Entry 7OBW (X-ray diffraction, 2.66 A resolution); this record covers chain AAA.

== Chain AAA ==
Protein: Ferric enterobactin receptor
Source organism: Pseudomonas aeruginosa PAO1
UniProt: Q05098 (PFEA_PSEAE); residues 1-721 here correspond to UniProt positions 26-746 (UniProt number = residue number + 25)
Chain sequence (721 residues; row label = number of the first residue in the row):
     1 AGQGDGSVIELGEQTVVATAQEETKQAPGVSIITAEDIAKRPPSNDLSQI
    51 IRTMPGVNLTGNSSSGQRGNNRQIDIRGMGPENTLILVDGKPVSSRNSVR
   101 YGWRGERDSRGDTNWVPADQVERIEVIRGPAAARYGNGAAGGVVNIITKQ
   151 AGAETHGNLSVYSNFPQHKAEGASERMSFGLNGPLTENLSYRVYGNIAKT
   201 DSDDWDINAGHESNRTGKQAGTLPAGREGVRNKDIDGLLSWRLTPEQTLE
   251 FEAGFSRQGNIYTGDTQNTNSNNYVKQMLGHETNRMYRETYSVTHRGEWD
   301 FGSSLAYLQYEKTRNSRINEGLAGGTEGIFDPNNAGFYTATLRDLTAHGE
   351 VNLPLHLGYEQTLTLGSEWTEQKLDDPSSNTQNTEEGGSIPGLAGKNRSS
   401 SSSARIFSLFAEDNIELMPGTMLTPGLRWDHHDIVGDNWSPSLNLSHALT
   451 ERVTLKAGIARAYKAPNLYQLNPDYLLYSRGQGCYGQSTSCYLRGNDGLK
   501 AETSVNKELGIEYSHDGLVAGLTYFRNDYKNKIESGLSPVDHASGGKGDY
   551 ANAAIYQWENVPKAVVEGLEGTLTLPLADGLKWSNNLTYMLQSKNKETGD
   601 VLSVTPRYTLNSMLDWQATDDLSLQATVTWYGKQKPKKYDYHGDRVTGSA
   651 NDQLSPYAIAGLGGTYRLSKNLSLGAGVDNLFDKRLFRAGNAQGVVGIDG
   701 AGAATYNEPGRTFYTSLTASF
Disordered / not traced: 1-24
Curated features (UniProtKB/Swiss-Prot):
  - motif: Gln-14 to Thr-19 (TonB box), Ala-704 to Phe-721 (TonB C-terminal box)
Disulfides: Cys-484/Cys-491
Small-molecule neighbours: V82 ([4-[[[(2S)-2-[[2,3-bis(oxidanyl)phenyl]carbonylamino]-3-[[(2S)-2-[[2,3-bis(oxidanyl)phenyl]carbonylamino]-3-[2-[[2,3-bis(oxidanyl)phenyl]carbonylamino]ethanoylamino]propanoyl]amino]propanoyl]amino]methyl]-1,2,3-triazol-1-yl]methyl 4-[4-[(5S)-5-(acetamidomethyl)-2-oxidanylidene-1,3-oxazolidin-3-yl]-2-fluoranyl-phenyl]piperazine-1-carboxylate): Lys-218, Gln-219, Asn-268, Asn-270, Ala-323, Gly-324, Gly-325, Thr-326, Glu-386, Tyr-478, Ser-479, Arg-480, Gly-481, Gln-482, Gly-483, Tyr-641, Val-695, Val-696
From the paper describing this entry:
  - binding site for V82: Arg-480

== In short ==
Bound to chain AAA: compound V82. From the paper: a binding site for V82 at Arg-480.
Chain AAA is Ferric enterobactin receptor (Pseudomonas aeruginosa PAO1); the structure, Crystal structure of
the ferric enterobactin receptor (PfeA) from Pseudomonas aeruginosa in complex with TCV-L6, was determined by
X-ray diffraction together with 6Y47, 6Z2N, 6YY5, 6Z33 and 5NC3 from the same study.
